3R6V - chains B and C of the 4 polymer chains in the assembly; structure by X-ray diffraction, 2.60 A resolution.

# Chain B (and C)
Name: Aspartase
From: Bacillus sp
Notes: EC 4.3.1.1; chain C of this document is another copy of the same molecule, construct and numbering; everything in this record applies to it too
UniProt: Q9LCC6 (Q9LCC6_9BACI); numbering as in UniProt (aligned over 1-468)
Amino-acid sequence (468 residues; each row starts with the number of its first residue):
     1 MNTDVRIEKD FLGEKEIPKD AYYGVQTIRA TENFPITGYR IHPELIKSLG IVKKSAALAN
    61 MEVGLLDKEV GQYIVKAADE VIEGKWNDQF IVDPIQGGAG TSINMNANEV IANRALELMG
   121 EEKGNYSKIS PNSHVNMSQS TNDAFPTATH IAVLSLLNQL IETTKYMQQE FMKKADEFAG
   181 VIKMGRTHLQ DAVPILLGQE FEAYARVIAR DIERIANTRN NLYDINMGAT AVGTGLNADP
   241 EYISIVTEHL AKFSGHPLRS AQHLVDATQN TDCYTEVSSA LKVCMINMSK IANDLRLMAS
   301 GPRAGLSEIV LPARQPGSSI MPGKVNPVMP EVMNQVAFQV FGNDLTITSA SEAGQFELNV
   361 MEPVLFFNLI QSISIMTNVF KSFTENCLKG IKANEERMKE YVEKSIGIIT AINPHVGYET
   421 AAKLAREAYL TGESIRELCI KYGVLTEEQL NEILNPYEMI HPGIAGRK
Not modelled in the structure: 1-4, 467-468
Construct notes: conflict I460 (Thr in Q9LCC6)
Residues lining bound ligands: aspartic acid (ASP): G98, A99, T101, S140, T141, N142, L358
Swiss-Prot annotation at these positions:
  - region: G317 to N326 (SS loop)
  - active site: S318 (Proton acceptor)
  - binding site (L-aspartate): T101, S140, T141, N142, T187, H188, S319, K324

# How chain B and chain C interact
Pairs across the interface (111; chain B residue first):
  D10(B) - P316(C)
  F11(B) - P322(C)
  L12(B) - A313(C)
  L12(B) - R314(C)
  L12(B) - Q315(C)
  Q26(B) - P316(C)
  A30(B) - Q315(C)
  E32(B) - N386(C)
  N33(B) - R314(C)  hydrogen bond (side chain-backbone)
  N33(B) - Q315(C)  hydrogen bond
  N33(B) - M329(C)
  N33(B) - S382(C)  hydrogen bond (backbone-side chain)
  F34(B) - Q315(C)
  F34(B) - V332(C)  hydrophobic
  P35(B) - N378(C)  hydrogen bond (backbone-side chain)
  P35(B) - S382(C)
  I36(B) - V336(C)  hydrophobic
  I36(B) - I375(C)
  I36(B) - N378(C)  hydrogen bond (backbone-side chain)
  I36(B) - V379(C)  hydrophobic
  Y39(B) - Y39(C)  hydrophobic
  Y39(B) - F367(C)
  Y39(B) - Q371(C)
  I95(B) - V332(C)
  I95(B) - Q339(C)
  Q96(B) - V332(C)
  Q96(B) - Q335(C)  hydrogen bond (backbone-side chain)
  G97(B) - V328(C)
  G97(B) - V332(C)
  G97(B) - Q335(C)
  G98(B) - V328(C)
  G98(B) - E331(C)  hydrogen bond (backbone-side chain)
  T101(B) - G317(C)  hydrogen bond (side chain-backbone)
  S102(B) - Q315(C)  hydrogen bond
  N104(B) - S319(C)
  N132(B) - S319(C)
  N136(B) - S319(C)  hydrogen bond
  Q139(B) - I320(C)
  S140(B) - S319(C)
  T141(B) - S319(C)  hydrogen bond
  T230(B) - I320(C)
  R296(B) - Q355(C)  hydrogen bond
  R296(B) - M361(C)
  A313(B) - F11(C)
  R314(B) - L12(C)
  R314(B) - N33(C)  hydrogen bond
  Q315(B) - F11(C)
  Q315(B) - G98(C)
  Q315(B) - T101(C)
  P316(B) - F11(C)
  P316(B) - Q26(C)
  V328(B) - F34(C)
  V328(B) - G97(C)
  V328(B) - G98(C)
  M329(B) - N33(C)
  M329(B) - F34(C)  hydrophobic
  E331(B) - G97(C)
  E331(B) - G98(C)  hydrogen bond (side chain-backbone)
  E331(B) - A99(C)
  E331(B) - V360(C)
  V332(B) - F34(C)  hydrophobic
  V332(B) - I95(C)
  V332(B) - Q96(C)
  V332(B) - G97(C)
  N334(B) - M361(C)
  Q335(B) - Q96(C)  hydrogen bond (side chain-backbone)
  Q335(B) - V360(C)  hydrogen bond (side chain-backbone)
  Q335(B) - M361(C)
  Q335(B) - P363(C)
  Q335(B) - V364(C)  hydrogen bond (side chain-backbone)
  V336(B) - I36(C)  hydrophobic
  F338(B) - T346(C)  hydrogen bond (backbone-side chain)
  F338(B) - S349(C)
  F338(B) - A350(C)  hydrophobic
  F338(B) - A353(C)  hydrophobic
  F338(B) - M361(C)  hydrophobic
  Q339(B) - T346(C)
  Q339(B) - V364(C)
  Q339(B) - N368(C)  hydrogen bond
  F341(B) - L345(C)
  F341(B) - S349(C)
  G342(B) - G342(C)
  G342(B) - T346(C)  hydrogen bond (backbone-side chain)
  L345(B) - F341(C)
  T346(B) - F338(C)  hydrogen bond (side chain-backbone)
  T346(B) - Q339(C)
  T346(B) - G342(C)
  S349(B) - F338(C)
  A350(B) - F338(C)  hydrophobic
  A353(B) - F338(C)  hydrophobic
  Q355(B) - R296(C)  hydrogen bond
  V360(B) - E331(C)
  V360(B) - Q335(C)
  M361(B) - R296(C)
  M361(B) - N334(C)
  M361(B) - Q335(C)
  M361(B) - F338(C)  hydrophobic
  P363(B) - Q335(C)
  V364(B) - Q335(C)  hydrogen bond (backbone-side chain)
  V364(B) - Q339(C)
  F367(B) - Y39(C)
  N368(B) - Q339(C)  hydrogen bond
  Q371(B) - Y39(C)
  I375(B) - I36(C)
  N378(B) - P35(C)  hydrogen bond (side chain-backbone)
  N378(B) - I36(C)  hydrogen bond (side chain-backbone)
  V379(B) - I36(C)  hydrophobic
  S382(B) - E32(C)
  S382(B) - N33(C)  hydrogen bond (side chain-backbone)
  S382(B) - P35(C)
  N386(B) - E32(C)
Also at the interface, not in a pair above, chain B (63 interface residues in all): R29, T37, A99, M105, A231
Also at the interface, not in a pair above, chain C (55 interface residues in all): D10, T37

# Summary
The interface between chain B and chain C involves 63 residues on one side and 55 on the other; the contacts
include 27 hydrogen bonds. Polar contacts include N33(B)-R314(C), N33(B)-Q315(C) and N33(B)-S382(C). Bound to
chain B: aspartic acid.
Chain B and chain C are both Aspartase (Bacillus sp); the structure, Crystal structure of aspartase from
Bacillus sp. YM55-1 with bound L-aspartate, was determined by X-ray diffraction (same publication as 3R6Q and
3R6Y).
